7SKI - chain A; structure by X-ray diffraction, 1.10 A resolution.

Chain A:
Name: Pertussis toxin subunit 1
From: Bordetella pertussis
Notes: EC 2.4.2.-, 2.4.2.30
UniProt: P04977 (TOX1_BORPE); residues 2-180 here correspond to UniProt positions 36-214 (UniProt number = residue number + 34)
Chain sequence (182 residues; numbered -1 to 180; the number before each row is that of its first residue; numbers below 1 keep their minus sign (Gly-1 is residue -1)):
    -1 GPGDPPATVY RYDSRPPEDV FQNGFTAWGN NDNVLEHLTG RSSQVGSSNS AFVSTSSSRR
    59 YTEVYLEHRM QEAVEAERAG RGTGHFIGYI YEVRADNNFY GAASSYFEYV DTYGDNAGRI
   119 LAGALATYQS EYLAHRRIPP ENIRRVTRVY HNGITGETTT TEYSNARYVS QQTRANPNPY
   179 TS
Unresolved in the structure: -1 to 1
Differences from the reference sequence: expression tag (-1 to 1); variant Glu34 (Asp68 in P04977); engineered mutation Ser41 (Cys75 in P04977)
Ligand contacts: P34 (n~2~,n~2~-dimethyl-n~1~-(6-oxo-5,6-dihydrophenanthridin-2-yl)glycinamide): Tyr8, Arg9, Tyr10, Trp26, Ser41, Ser52, Thr53, Ser54, Thr60, Tyr63, Arg67, Glu129
Curated features (UniProtKB/Swiss-Prot):
  - active site: His35, Glu129
  - binding site (NAD(+)): Trp26
What the authors report for this chain:
  - binding site for P34: Arg9
  - catalytic residues: Glu129
  - mutagenesis - Y59A, E129D: abolished catalytic activity
  - mutagenesis - Y63A: decreased catalytic activity
  - mutagenesis - S54Q, V62Y: unchanged catalytic activity
  - mutagenesis - Q127D: decreased catalytic activity on HsGalphai3

Summary:
Chain A binds compound P34. UniProt lists active-site residues His35 and Glu129 and NAD+-binding residue
Trp26. The paper reports the catalytic residue Glu129; Y59A and E129D abolish catalytic activity; 6
substitutions were tested in all.
Chain A is Pertussis toxin subunit 1 (Bordetella pertussis); the structure, Pertussis toxin in complex with
PJ34, was determined by X-ray diffraction, deposited together with 7SKK, 7SKY, 7SNE and 7U6Z.
